PDB entry 7A1F | X-ray diffraction, 1.80 A resolution | chains A and L

[Chain A (and L)]
Name: 5' exonuclease Apollo
Organism: Homo sapiens
Notes: EC 3.1.-.-; chain L of this document is another copy of the same molecule, construct and numbering; everything in this record applies to it too
UniProt: Q9H816 (DCR1B_HUMAN); numbering as in UniProt (aligned over 1-335)
Amino-acid sequence (342 residues; numbered 1 to 342; the number before each row is that of its first residue):
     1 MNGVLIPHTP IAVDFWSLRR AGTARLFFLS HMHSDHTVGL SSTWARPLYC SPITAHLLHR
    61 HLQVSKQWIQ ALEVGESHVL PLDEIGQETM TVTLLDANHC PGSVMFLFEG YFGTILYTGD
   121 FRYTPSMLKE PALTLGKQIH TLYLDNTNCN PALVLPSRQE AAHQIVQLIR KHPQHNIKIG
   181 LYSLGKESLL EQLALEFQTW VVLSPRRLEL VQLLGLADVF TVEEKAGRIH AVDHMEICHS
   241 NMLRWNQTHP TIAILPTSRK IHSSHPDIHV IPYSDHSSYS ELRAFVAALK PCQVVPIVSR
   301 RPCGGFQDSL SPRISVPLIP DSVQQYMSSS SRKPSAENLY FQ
Unresolved in the structure: 330-342 (chain L: 336-342)
Sequence notes: expression tag (336-342)
Modified positions: Met1 (N-acetylmethionine; AME)
Bound ions: Ni2+: His31, His33, His99, Asp120 (together with 2'-deoxyadenosine-5'-monophosphate); Fe ion: Asp35, His36, Asp120 (together with 2'-deoxyadenosine-5'-monophosphate)
Small-molecule neighbours:
  - 2'-deoxyadenosine-5'-monophosphate (D5M), molecule 1: Met1, His31, His33, Ser34, Asp35, His36, His99, Asp120, Tyr182, His276
  - 2'-deoxyadenosine-5'-monophosphate (D5M), molecule 2: Thr147, Tyr182, Lys186, Pro256, Thr257, Ser258, Arg259, Tyr273, Ser274, Asp275, His276, Arg301
From the paper describing this entry:
  - binding site for 2'-deoxyadenosine-5'-monophosphate: Ser34, Tyr182, Lys186, Thr257, Ser258, Arg259, Ser274, Asp275, His276, Arg301
  - mutagenesis - Y182A, K186A: decreased catalytic activity on ssDNA substrate
  - mutagenesis - S34A, D35A/H36A, D275A: abolished catalytic activity
  - contacts within the chain: Arg158-Asp275, Lys186-Asp275, His99-Asp275 (hydrogen bond)
  - Ni2+ coordination: His31, His33, His99, Asp120
  - Fe ion coordination: Asp35, His36, Asp120
  - conformationally variable residues (loop rearrangement, order/disorder transition): Asn146 to Gln159, Arg259, Pro266 to Tyr279, Ile297 to Ser315
  - catalytic residues: Asp145, His276 (proposed by the authors, not directly observed)
  - disease-associated variants - H61Y: unchanged stability
  - disease-associated variants - H61Y: unchanged catalytic activity
  - mutagenesis - R301A: unchanged catalytic activity
  - mutagenesis - R20A, S183A, R259A: decreased catalytic activity
  - specificity-determining residues: Thr147, Arg301 (proposed by the authors, not directly observed)
  - mutagenesis - T257A: decreased catalytic activity on 51 nt ssDNA substrate
  - mutagenesis - H276A: abolished catalytic activity on ssDNA substrate
  - mutagenesis - S34A, H276A: decreased binding to 3' overhang duplex DNA substrate

[Interface between chain A and chain L]
Pairs across the interface (24):
  Ser17(A) - Thr134(L)  hydrogen bond (side chain-backbone)
  Ser17(A) - Leu135(L)
  Ser17(A) - Gly136(L)
  Arg19(A) - Leu128(L)
  Arg19(A) - Thr134(L)
  Arg20(A) - Pro131(L)  hydrogen bond (side chain-backbone)
  Arg20(A) - Thr134(L)  hydrogen bond
  Arg20(A) - Leu135(L)
  Val38(A) - Leu135(L)
  Val38(A) - Lys137(L)
  Gly39(A) - Gly136(L)
  Met235(A) - Leu318(L)  hydrophobic
  Met235(A) - Pro320(L)  hydrophobic
  Glu236(A) - Leu318(L)
  Cys238(A) - Asp321(L)
  His239(A) - Asp321(L)  hydrogen bond (backbone-side chain)
  Ser240(A) - Gln324(L)
  Arg259(A) - Gln87(L)  hydrogen bond (side chain-backbone)
  Arg259(A) - Glu88(L)  salt bridge
  Lys260(A) - Gln87(L)
  Ile261(A) - Gln87(L)
  His262(A) - Ile85(L)
  His262(A) - Gln87(L)  hydrogen bond (backbone-side chain)
  Ser264(A) - Asp321(L)  hydrogen bond
Interface residues without a listed pair, chain A (16 interface residues in all): Asp233
Interface residues without a listed pair, chain L (15 interface residues in all): Lys129, Ile319

[In short]
16 residues of chain A and 15 residues of chain L are in contact, with 7 hydrogen bonds and 1 salt bridge.
Among the polar pairs are Arg259(A)-Glu88(L), Ser17(A)-Thr134(L) and Arg20(A)-Pro131(L). The paper reports
catalytic residues Asp145(A) and His276(A); S34A, D35A/H36A and D275A of chain A abolish catalytic activity;
12 substitutions were tested in all.
Chain A and chain L are both 5' exonuclease Apollo (Homo sapiens); the structure, Crystal structure of human
5' exonuclease Appollo in complex with 5'dAMP, was determined by X-ray diffraction (same publication as 7B2X
and 7B9B).
